Entry 7AEJ (X-ray diffraction, 3.80 A resolution); this record covers chains A and D of the 4 polymer chains in the assembly.

[Chain A]
Protein: Envelope glycoprotein gp160
Source organism: Human immunodeficiency virus 1
Reference sequence: B2CPZ5 (B2CPZ5_9HIV1); the construct has insertions or renumbered stretches relative to UniProt, so the offset changes along the chain: 512-589 = UniProt 512-589; 616-620 = UniProt 590-594; 629-718 = UniProt 629-718
Sequence (192 residues; numbered 501 to 718; 26 numbers in that range are skipped by the numbering (no residue carries them; nothing is unmodelled there); the number before each row is that of its first residue):
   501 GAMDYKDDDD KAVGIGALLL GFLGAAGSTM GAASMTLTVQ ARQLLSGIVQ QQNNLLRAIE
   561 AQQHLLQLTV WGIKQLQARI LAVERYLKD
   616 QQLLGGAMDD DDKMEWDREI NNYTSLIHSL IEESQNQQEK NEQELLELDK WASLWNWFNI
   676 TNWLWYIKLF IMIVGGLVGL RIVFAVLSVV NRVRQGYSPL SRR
Disordered / not traced: 501-526, 616-627, 694-718
Differences from the reference sequence: expression tag (501-511); conflict Leu519 (Phe in B2CPZ5); linker (621-628); engineered mutation Arg717 (Phe in B2CPZ5), Arg718 (Gln in B2CPZ5)
What the authors report for this chain:
  - conformationally variable residues (order/disorder transition): Gly527 to Ala533, Leu669

[Chain D]
Protein: 2H10
Source organism: Lama glama
Sequence (122 residues; each row starts with the number of its first residue; a row labelled like 82A-82C holds insertion residues (82A, then the next letters in order)):
     1 EVQLVESGGG LVQPGGSLRL SCAASGSISS VDVMSWYRQA PGKQRELVAF ITDRGRTNYK
    61 VSVKGRFTIS RDNSKNMVYL QM
82A-82C NSL
    83 KPEDTADYLC RAESRTSW
100A-100F SSPSPL
   101 DVWGRGTQVT VSS
Disordered / not traced: 113
Cystine bridges: Cys22-Cys92
What the authors report for this chain:
  - contacts within the chain: Arg93-Glu95

[Interface between chain A and chain D]
Pairs across the interface - 20 pairs, chain A then chain D:
  Glu657(A) - Val61(D)
  Gln658(A) - Leu47(D)
  Leu661(A) - Phe50(D)
  Leu661(A) - Tyr59(D)
  Leu661(A) - Lys60(D)
  Glu662(A) - Tyr37(D)
  Asp664(A) - Phe50(D)
  Asp664(A) - Arg56(D)  salt bridge
  Asp664(A) - Asn58(D)
  Lys665(A) - Phe50(D)
  Lys665(A) - Glu95(D)  salt bridge
  Lys665(A) - Arg97(D)
  Trp666(A) - Arg56(D)
  Ala667(A) - Arg54(D)  hydrogen bond (backbone-side chain)
  Ala667(A) - Arg56(D)
  Ser668(A) - Arg56(D)  hydrogen bond
  Leu669(A) - Arg54(D)
  Trp670(A) - Arg54(D)
  Asn671(A) - Asp53(D)
  Asn671(A) - Arg54(D)  hydrogen bond
Interface residues without a listed pair, chain A (13 interface residues in all): Arg542
Interface residues without a listed pair, chain D (15 interface residues in all): Val33, Ser35, Gln44
The authors on this interface:
  - specific contacts: Glu662(A)-Tyr37(D), Asp664(A)-Arg56(D) (backbone contact), Lys665(A)-Glu95(D), Ala667(A)-Arg54(D) (backbone contact), Ser668(A)-Arg56(D), Asn671(A)-Arg54(D)
  - interface residues, chain A: Gln658(A)

[Overview]
13 residues of chain A face 15 of chain D across their interface; the contacts include 3 hydrogen bonds and 2
salt bridges. Polar pairs include Asp664(A)-Arg56(D), Lys665(A)-Glu95(D) and Ala667(A)-Arg54(D). The authors
report contacts between Glu662(A) and Tyr37(D), Lys665(A) and Glu95(D) and Ser668(A) and Arg56(D) among
others; backbone contacts between Asp664(A) and Arg56(D) and Ala667(A) and Arg54(D). From the paper: the
interface residue Gln658(A); conformational variability at Gly527(A) and Leu669(A).
Here chain A is Envelope glycoprotein gp160 (Human immunodeficiency virus 1) and chain D is 2H10 (Lama glama).
Entry 7AEJ (Crystal structure of asymmetric HIV-1 gp41 containing all membrane anchors) was determined by
X-ray diffraction.
